Entry 3V8U (X-ray diffraction, 2.40 A resolution); this record covers chain A.

Chain A:
Protein: Transferrin binding-protein B
Organism: Neisseria meningitidis serogroup B
UniProt: Q9JPI9 (Q9JPI9_NEIME); the author numbering skips numbers that UniProt does not, so the offset changes along the chain: 1-106 = UniProt 22-127; 108-692 = UniProt 128-712
Amino-acid sequence (717 residues; row label = number of the first residue in the row; note: 1 number in that range is skipped by the numbering (no residue carries it; nothing is unmodelled there); numbers below 1 keep their minus sign (Met-25 is residue -25)):
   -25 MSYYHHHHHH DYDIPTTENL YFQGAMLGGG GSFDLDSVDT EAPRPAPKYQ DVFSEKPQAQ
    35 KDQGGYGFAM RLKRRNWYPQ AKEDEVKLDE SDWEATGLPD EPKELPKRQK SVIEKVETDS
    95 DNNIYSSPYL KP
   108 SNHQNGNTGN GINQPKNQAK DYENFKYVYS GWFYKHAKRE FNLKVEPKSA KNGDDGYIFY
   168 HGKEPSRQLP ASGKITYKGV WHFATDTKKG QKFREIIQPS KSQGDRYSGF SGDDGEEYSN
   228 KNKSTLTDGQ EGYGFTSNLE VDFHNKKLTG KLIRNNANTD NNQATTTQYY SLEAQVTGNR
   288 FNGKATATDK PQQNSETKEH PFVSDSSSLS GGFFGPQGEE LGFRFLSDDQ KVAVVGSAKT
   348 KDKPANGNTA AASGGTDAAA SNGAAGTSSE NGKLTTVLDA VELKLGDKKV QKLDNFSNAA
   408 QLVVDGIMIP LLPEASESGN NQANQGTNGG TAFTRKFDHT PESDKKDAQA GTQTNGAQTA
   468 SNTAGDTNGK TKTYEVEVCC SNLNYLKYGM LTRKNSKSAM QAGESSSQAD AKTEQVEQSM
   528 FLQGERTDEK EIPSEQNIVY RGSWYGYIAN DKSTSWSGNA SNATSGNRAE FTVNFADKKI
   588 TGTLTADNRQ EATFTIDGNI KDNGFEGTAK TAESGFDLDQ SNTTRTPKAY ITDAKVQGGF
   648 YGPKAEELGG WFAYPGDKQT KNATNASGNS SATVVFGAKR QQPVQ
Disordered / not traced: -25 to 36, 108-120, 351-379, 421-438, 449-478, 503-522, 665-673, 689-692
Construct notes: expression tag (-25 to 0)
Disulfide bonds: Cys486-Cys487

Summary:
Chain A is Transferrin binding-protein B (Neisseria meningitidis serogroup B); the structure, The crystal
structure of transferrin binding protein B (TbpB) from Neisseria meningitidis serogroup B, was determined by
X-ray diffraction (same publication as 3V8X, 3SKP and 3V83).
